PDB entry 3TUT | X-ray diffraction, 1.58 A resolution | chain A

# Chain A
Name: RNA 3'-terminal phosphate cyclase
Source organism: Escherichia coli
Notes: EC 6.5.1.4
UniProt: P46849 (RTCA_ECOLI); residues 2-339 here correspond to UniProt positions 1-338 (UniProt number = residue number - 1)
Amino-acid sequence (358 residues; row label = number of the first residue in the row; numbers below 1 keep their minus sign (Gly-18 is residue -18)):
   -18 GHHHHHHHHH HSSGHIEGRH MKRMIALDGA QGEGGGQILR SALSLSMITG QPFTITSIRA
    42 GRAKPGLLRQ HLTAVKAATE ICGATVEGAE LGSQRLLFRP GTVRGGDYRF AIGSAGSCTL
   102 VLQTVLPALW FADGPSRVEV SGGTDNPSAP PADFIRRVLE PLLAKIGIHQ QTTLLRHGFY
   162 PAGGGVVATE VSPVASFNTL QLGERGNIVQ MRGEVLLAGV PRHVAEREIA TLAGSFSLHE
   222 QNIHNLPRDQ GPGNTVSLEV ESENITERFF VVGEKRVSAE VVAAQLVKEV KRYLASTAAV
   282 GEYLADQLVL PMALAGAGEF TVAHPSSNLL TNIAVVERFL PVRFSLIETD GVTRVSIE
Disordered / not traced: -18 to 3
Sequence notes: expression tag (-18 to 1); engineered mutation Ser308 (Cys307 in P46849), Asn309 (His308 in P46849)
Small-molecule neighbours: ATP (adenosine-5'-triphosphate): Glu14, Gly16, Gly17, Gln18, Arg21, Arg40, Arg43, Gln51, His52, Leu101, Gln104, Pro128, Ser129, Ala130, Pro131, Pro132, Phe135, Phe251, Tyr284, Asp287, Gln288, Asn309
UniProt features mapped onto this chain:
  - binding site (ATP): Gln104, Pro131, Tyr284, Asp287, Gln288
What the authors report for this chain:
  - binding site for ATP: Gly16, Gly17, Arg21, Arg40, Arg43, Gln51, His52, Ser129, Pro131, Tyr284, Asp287, Gln288
  - conformationally variable residues (loop rearrangement, side-chain flip): Ser129 to Pro131, Tyr284

# Summary
Chain A binds ATP. Curated annotation (UniProt) lists 5 ATP-binding residues. From the paper: a binding site
for ATP at Gly16, Gly17 and Arg21 among others; conformational variability at Ser129 and Tyr284.
Chain A is RNA 3'-terminal phosphate cyclase (Escherichia coli); the structure, Crystal structure of RtcA.ATP
binary complex, was determined by X-ray diffraction together with 3TUX, 3TV1 and 3TW3 from the same study.
